PDB entry 5HX5 | X-ray diffraction, 2.33 A resolution | chain A

[Chain A]
Protein: DNA dC->dU-editing enzyme APOBEC-3F
From: Homo sapiens
Notes: EC 3.5.4.-
UniProtKB: Q8IUX4 (ABC3F_HUMAN); residue numbers follow UniProt; this construct covers 185-373
Amino-acid sequence (199 residues; each row starts with the number of its first residue):
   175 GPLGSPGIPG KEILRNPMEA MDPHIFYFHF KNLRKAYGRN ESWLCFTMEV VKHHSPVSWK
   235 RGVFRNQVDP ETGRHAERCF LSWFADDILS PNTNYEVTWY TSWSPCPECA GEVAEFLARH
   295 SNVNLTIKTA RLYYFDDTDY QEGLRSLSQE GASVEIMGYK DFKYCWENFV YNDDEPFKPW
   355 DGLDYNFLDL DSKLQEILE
Unresolved in the structure: 175-189, 228-230, 241-247
Sequence notes: expression tag (175-184); engineered mutation Asp-196 (Tyr in Q8IUX4), Gly-247 (His in Q8IUX4), Arg-248 (Cys in Q8IUX4), Ala-259 (Cys in Q8IUX4), Lys-302 (Phe in Q8IUX4), Asp-310 (Trp in Q8IUX4), Asp-355 (Lys in Q8IUX4), Asp-358 (Lys in Q8IUX4), Asp-363 (Phe in Q8IUX4)
Ion coordination: Zn2+: His-249, Cys-280, Cys-283
Curated features (UniProtKB/Swiss-Prot):
  - active site: Glu-251 (Proton donor)
  - binding site (Zn(2+)): His-249, Cys-280, Cys-283
  - cross-link ((Microbial infection) Glycyl lysine isopeptide (Lys-Gly)): Lys-234 (interchain with G-Cter in ubiquitin), Lys-334 (interchain with G-Cter in ubiquitin), Lys-352 (interchain with G-Cter in ubiquitin)

[Overview]
His-249, Cys-280 and Cys-283 form the Zn2+ site. UniProt lists active-site residue Glu-251 and 3 Zn2+-binding
residues.
Chain A is DNA dC->dU-editing enzyme APOBEC-3F (Homo sapiens); the structure, APOBEC3F Catalytic Domain
Crystal Structure, was determined by X-ray diffraction together with 5HX4 from the same study.
